2NZ0 - chains B and D of the 4 polymer chains in the assembly; structure by X-ray diffraction, 3.20 A resolution.

Chain B (and D):
Name: Potassium voltage-gated channel subfamily D member 3
Source organism: Homo sapiens
Notes: fragment: N-terminal domain (residues 6-145); chain D of this document is another copy of the same molecule, construct and numbering; everything in this record applies to it too
UniProt: Q9UK17 (KCND3_HUMAN); residues 6-145 here = UniProt positions 6-145
Amino-acid sequence (140 residues; each row starts with the number of its first residue):
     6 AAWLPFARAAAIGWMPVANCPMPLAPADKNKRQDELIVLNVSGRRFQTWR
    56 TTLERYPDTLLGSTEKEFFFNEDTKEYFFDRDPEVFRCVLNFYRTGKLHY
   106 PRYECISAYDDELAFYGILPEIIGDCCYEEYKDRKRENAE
Not modelled in the structure: 142-145
Ion coordination: Zn2+ site 1: His104, Cys131, Cys132 (shared with Cys110(D) of chain D); Zn2+ site 2: Cys110 (shared with His104(D), Cys131(D), Cys132(D) of chain D)
Reported in the primary citation:
  - mutagenesis - W8E/P10E/A15E: abolished signaling in response to KChIP1
  - Zn2+ coordination: Cys110
  - mutagenesis - C110A: abolished expression
  - mutagenesis - E70A/F73E: decreased expression in response to KChIP1

Chain B / chain D interface:
Pairs across the interface (35):
  Leu41(B) with Phe83(D), hydrophobic
  Arg49(B) with Arg49(D)
  Arg50(B) with Gly48(D)
  Phe51(B) with Ser47(D)
  Gln52(B) with Asn45(D); Ser47(D), hydrogen bond (backbone-backbone); Gly48(D); Arg50(D); Phe83(D)
  Thr53(B) with Asp85(D), hydrogen bond
  Trp54(B) with Phe83(D); Asp85(D)
  Thr57(B) with Asp85(D), hydrogen bond
  Arg92(B) with Asp87(D), salt bridge; Pro88(D); Glu89(D), salt bridge; Glu109(D), salt bridge
  Leu95(B) with Ser47(D)
  Asn96(B) with Asp87(D), hydrogen bond
  Arg99(B) with Ser47(D), hydrogen bond; Asp85(D), salt bridge; Arg86(D), hydrogen bond (side chain-backbone)
  Lys102(B) with Ser112(D); Asp116(D), salt bridge
  His104(B) with Cys110(D); Ala113(D)
  Arg107(B) with Arg107(D); Tyr108(D), hydrogen bond (backbone-backbone); Arg139(D)
  Tyr108(B) with Tyr108(D), hydrophobic
  Asp130(B) with Arg141(D)
  Cys131(B) with Cys110(D), hydrophobic; Ser112(D); Arg141(D), hydrogen bond (backbone-side chain)
  Glu135(B) with Arg139(D), salt bridge
Other interface residues (no listed pair), chain B (22 interface residues in all): Glu89, Thr100, Cys132
Other interface residues (no listed pair), chain D (22 interface residues in all): Ile111, Glu117

Overview:
Chain B and chain D each contribute 22 residues to their interface, with 8 hydrogen bonds and 6 salt bridges.
Polar contacts include Arg92(B)-Asp87(D), Arg92(B)-Glu89(D) and Arg92(B)-Glu109(D). The paper reports that
W8E/P10E/A15E of chain B abolish signaling in response to KChIP1; Zn2+ coordination by Cys110(B); 3
substitutions were tested in all.
Both chains are Potassium voltage-gated channel subfamily D member 3 (Homo sapiens). Entry 2NZ0 (Crystal
structure of potassium channel Kv4.3 in complex with its regulatory subunit KChIP1) was determined by X-ray
diffraction.
